PDB entry 8HJV | electron microscopy, 3.10 A resolution | chains L and M of the 35 polymer chains in the assembly

Chain L:
Protein: Reaction center protein L chain
From: Roseiflexus castenholzii DSM 13941
UniProt: A7NQE8 (A7NQE8_ROSCS); residues 1-315 here = UniProt positions 1-315
Amino-acid sequence (315 residues; each row starts with the number of its first residue):
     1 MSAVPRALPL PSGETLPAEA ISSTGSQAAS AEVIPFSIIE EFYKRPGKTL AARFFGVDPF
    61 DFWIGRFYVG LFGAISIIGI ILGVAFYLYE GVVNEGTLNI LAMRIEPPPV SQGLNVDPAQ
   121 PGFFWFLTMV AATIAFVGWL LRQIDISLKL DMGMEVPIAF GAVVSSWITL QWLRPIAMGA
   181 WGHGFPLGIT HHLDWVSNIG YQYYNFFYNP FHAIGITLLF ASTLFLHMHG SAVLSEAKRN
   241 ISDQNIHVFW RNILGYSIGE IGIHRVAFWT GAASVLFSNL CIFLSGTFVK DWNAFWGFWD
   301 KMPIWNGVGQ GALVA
Disordered / not traced: 1-5, 19-28, 310-315
Ion coordination: Fe ion: His229 (shared with His542(M), Glu557(M), His589(M) of chain M)
Ligand contacts:
  - bacteriochlorophyll a (BCL), molecule 1: Val84, Tyr87, Trp167, Phe185, Ile189, Thr190, His192, Leu193, Val196
  - bacteriochlorophyll a (BCL), molecule 2: Phe136, Phe160, Val163, Ser166, Trp167, Leu170, Val196, Ile199, Gly200, Tyr201, Phe206, Phe207, His212, Gly215, Ile216, Leu219, Phe220, Val275, Ser278, Asn279, Cys281, Ile282
  - bacteriochlorophyll a (BCL), molecule 3: Tyr201, Phe207, Phe220
  - bacteriopheophytin a (BPH), molecule 1: Gly79, Ile80, Gly83, Val84, Tyr87, Thr128, Ala132, Phe136, Trp139, Gln143, Val156, Ala159, Phe160, Val163, Phe185, Leu187, Gly188, Ile189, His192, Gly271, Ser274, Val275
  - bacteriopheophytin a (BPH), molecule 2: Phe207, Ala213, Ile216, Thr217, Phe220, Ala221, Leu224
  - bacteriopheophytin a (BPH), molecule 3: Phe220, Thr223, Leu224, His227, Met228, Ile253, Leu254
  - Menaquinone 11 (MQE; 2-methyl-3-[(2E,6E,10E,14E,18E,22E,26E,30E,34E,38E)-3,7,11,15,19,23,27,31,35,39,43-undecamethyltetratetraconta-2,6,10,1 4,18,22,26,30,34,38,42-undecaen-1-yl]naphthalene-1,4-dione), molecule 1: Phe67, Ile77, Val84, Leu88, Trp139, Arg142
  - Menaquinone 11 (MQE), molecule 2: Leu218, Phe225, Met228, His229, Ala232, His247, Trp250, Tyr256, Ser257, Ile258, Gly259, Glu260, Ile263, Val266, Trp269, Thr270, Ala273, Phe277

Chain M:
Protein: Reaction center protein M chain
From: Roseiflexus castenholzii DSM 13941
UniProt: A7NQE8 (A7NQE8_ROSCS); numbering as in UniProt (aligned over 335-641)
Amino-acid sequence (307 residues; row label = number of the first residue in the row):
   335 PIDLHDEEYR DGLEGTIAKP PGHVGWMQRL LGEGQVGPIY VGLWGVISFI TFFASAFIIL
   395 VDYGRQVGWN PIIYLREFWN LAVYPPPTEY GLSWNVPWDK GGAWLAATFF LHISVLTWWA
   455 RLYTRAKATG VGTQLAWGFA SALSLYFVIY LFHPLALGNW SAAPGHGFRA ILDWTNYVSI
   515 HWGNFYYNPF HMLSIFFLLG STLLLAMHGA TIVATSKWKS EMEFTEMMAE GPGTQRAQLF
   575 WRWVMGWNAN SYNIHIWAWW FAAFTAITGA IGLFLSGTLV PDWYAWGETA KIVAPWPNPD
   635 WAQYVFR
Disordered / not traced: 641
Ion coordination: Fe ion: His542, Glu557, His589 (shared with His229(L) of chain L)
Ligand contacts:
  - bacteriochlorophyll a (BCL), molecule 1: Phe386, Leu445, Val449, Phe473, Ala476, Leu479, Tyr480, Trp508, Thr509, Asn510, Val512, Ser513, Phe519, Tyr520, His525, Ser528, Ile529, Leu532, Gly603, Gly606, Leu607
  - bacteriochlorophyll a (BCL), molecule 2: Tyr520, Met526, Ile529, Phe530, Leu533, Gly534, Leu537
  - bacteriopheophytin a (BPH), molecule 1: Ser382, Phe383, Phe386, Ser448, Val449, Trp452, Leu456, Leu469, Gly472, Phe473, Ala476, Ala596, Ala600
  - bacteriopheophytin a (BPH), molecule 2: Phe386, Leu445, Tyr480, Ile483, Tyr484, Pro498, Phe502, Ile505, Leu506, Trp508, Thr509
  - bacteriopheophytin a (BPH), molecule 3: Leu533, Thr536, Leu537, Met541, Trp575, Met579
  - Menaquinone 11 (MQE; 2-methyl-3-[(2E,6E,10E,14E,18E,22E,26E,30E,34E,38E)-3,7,11,15,19,23,27,31,35,39,43-undecamethyltetratetraconta-2,6,10,1 4,18,22,26,30,34,38,42-undecaen-1-yl]naphthalene-1,4-dione), molecule 1: Ala390, Ile393, Leu394, Tyr397, Phe412, His500, Gly501, Phe502, Ile505
  - Menaquinone 11 (MQE), molecule 2: Leu538, Met541, His542, Thr545, Ile546, Thr568, Ala571, Gln572, Trp575, Met579, Trp581, Asn582, Ala583, Asn584, Ser585, Ile588, Trp591

How chain L and chain M interact:
Residue-residue contacts (165; chain L residue first):
  Leu10(L) - Met562(M)
  Pro11(L) - Met561(M)
  Pro11(L) - Met562(M)
  Pro11(L) - Glu564(M)
  Pro11(L) - Asn584(M)  hydrogen bond (backbone-side chain)
  Ser12(L) - Tyr586(M)
  Ala31(L) - Ala563(M)  hydrophobic
  Phe36(L) - Gln572(M)
  Phe36(L) - Arg576(M)
  Ile39(L) - Gln569(M)
  Ile39(L) - Leu573(M)
  Glu40(L) - Leu573(M)
  Glu40(L) - Arg576(M)  salt bridge
  Glu40(L) - Trp577(M)  hydrogen bond
  Tyr43(L) - Pro566(M)
  Tyr43(L) - Gln569(M)
  Tyr43(L) - Arg570(M)
  Tyr43(L) - Leu573(M)  hydrophobic
  Tyr43(L) - Trp577(M)
  Trp63(L) - Trp577(M)
  Arg66(L) - Arg576(M)
  Arg66(L) - Trp577(M)
  Arg66(L) - Gly580(M)  hydrogen bond (side chain-backbone)
  Phe67(L) - Trp577(M)
  Phe67(L) - Val578(M)
  Phe67(L) - Met579(M)
  Phe67(L) - Gly580(M)
  Tyr68(L) - Trp577(M)  hydrogen bond (backbone-backbone)
  Asn99(L) - Lys625(M)
  Leu101(L) - Ile626(M)  hydrophobic
  Ala102(L) - Ala628(M)
  Ala102(L) - Pro629(M)
  Arg104(L) - Pro629(M)
  Arg104(L) - Trp630(M)
  Arg104(L) - Pro631(M)
  Glu106(L) - Trp630(M)  hydrogen bond
  Pro109(L) - Asp634(M)
  Val110(L) - Asp634(M)
  Val110(L) - Gln637(M)
  Trp139(L) - Val578(M)  hydrophobic
  Arg142(L) - Trp577(M)  hydrogen bond (side chain-backbone)
  Arg142(L) - Val578(M)  hydrogen bond (side chain-backbone)
  Gln143(L) - Phe574(M)
  Ile146(L) - Trp577(M)  hydrophobic
  Ile146(L) - Val578(M)  hydrophobic
  Ser147(L) - Phe574(M)
  Leu150(L) - Arg570(M)  hydrogen bond (backbone-side chain)
  Leu150(L) - Phe574(M)
  Asp151(L) - Trp552(M)
  Met152(L) - Ala548(M)
  Met152(L) - Thr549(M)
  Met152(L) - Lys551(M)  hydrogen bond (backbone-side chain)
  Met152(L) - Phe574(M)  hydrophobic
  Glu155(L) - Ala544(M)
  Glu155(L) - Val547(M)
  Glu155(L) - Ala548(M)
  Val156(L) - Ala544(M)  hydrophobic
  Val156(L) - Thr545(M)
  Val156(L) - Trp575(M)  hydrophobic
  Gly182(L) - Gln637(M)
  His183(L) - Gln637(M)
  Thr190(L) - Tyr521(M)
  Thr190(L) - Ile626(M)  hydrogen bond (side chain-backbone)
  His191(L) - Ala628(M)
  His191(L) - Trp630(M)
  Asp194(L) - Tyr521(M)  hydrogen bond
  Trp195(L) - Gln637(M)
  Trp195(L) - Tyr638(M)
  Val196(L) - Tyr520(M)
  Ser197(L) - Tyr520(M)
  Asn198(L) - Trp630(M)
  Asn198(L) - Trp635(M)
  Asn198(L) - Tyr638(M)
  Tyr201(L) - Asn510(M)  hydrogen bond
  Tyr201(L) - Ile514(M)
  Gln202(L) - Gln637(M)
  Gln202(L) - Tyr638(M)  hydrogen bond (side chain-backbone)
  Gln202(L) - Phe640(M)
  Phe207(L) - Leu506(M)
  Tyr208(L) - Arg503(M)  hydrogen bond
  Tyr208(L) - Asp507(M)
  Leu219(L) - Thr536(M)
  Ser222(L) - Leu539(M)
  Thr223(L) - Leu532(M)
  Thr223(L) - Ser535(M)
  Leu226(L) - Ser535(M)
  Leu226(L) - Leu539(M)  hydrophobic
  Leu226(L) - Ala592(M)  hydrophobic
  His227(L) - Gly472(M)
  His227(L) - Ser475(M)
  His227(L) - Trp593(M)
  His227(L) - Ala596(M)
  His227(L) - Ala597(M)
  His229(L) - His542(M)  hydrogen bond
  His229(L) - Glu557(M)  salt bridge
  His229(L) - His589(M)
  Ser231(L) - Leu469(M)
  Ser231(L) - Trp593(M)
  Val233(L) - Glu557(M)
  Val233(L) - His589(M)
  Leu234(L) - Gln468(M)
  Leu234(L) - Ile590(M)  hydrophobic
  Ser235(L) - Gly466(M)  hydrogen bond (backbone-backbone)
  Ser235(L) - Gln468(M)
  Glu236(L) - Phe558(M)
  Ala237(L) - Met561(M)  hydrophobic
  Ala237(L) - Tyr586(M)  hydrophobic
  Lys238(L) - Tyr586(M)  hydrogen bond
  Arg239(L) - Gly464(M)  hydrogen bond (side chain-backbone)
  Arg239(L) - Gly466(M)
  Asp243(L) - Phe558(M)
  Asn245(L) - Leu338(M)
  Asn245(L) - Thr463(M)
  Val248(L) - Leu338(M)  hydrophobic
  Phe249(L) - Arg459(M)
  Phe249(L) - Ala460(M)  hydrophobic
  Phe249(L) - Thr463(M)
  Arg251(L) - Glu342(M)  salt bridge
  Arg251(L) - Pro372(M)
  Arg251(L) - Ile373(M)
  Asn252(L) - Glu341(M)
  Asn252(L) - Glu342(M)
  Asn252(L) - Tyr374(M)
  Asn252(L) - Arg455(M)  hydrogen bond (backbone-side chain)
  Asn252(L) - Arg459(M)
  Ile253(L) - Trp452(M)  hydrophobic
  Ile253(L) - Arg455(M)
  Ile253(L) - Leu456(M)  hydrophobic
  Ile253(L) - Arg459(M)
  Leu254(L) - Ile373(M)
  Leu254(L) - Trp452(M)  hydrophobic
  Gly255(L) - Val370(M)
  Gly255(L) - Ile373(M)
  Tyr256(L) - Met361(M)
  Tyr256(L) - Glu367(M)  hydrogen bond (side chain-backbone)
  Tyr256(L) - Gly368(M)
  Tyr256(L) - Gln369(M)
  Ile258(L) - Leu365(M)
  Ile258(L) - Glu367(M)
  Glu260(L) - Glu555(M)
  Glu260(L) - Met556(M)
  Glu260(L) - Glu557(M)
  Ile261(L) - Glu555(M)
  Gly262(L) - Leu365(M)
  His264(L) - His542(M)  hydrogen bond
  His264(L) - Gly543(M)
  His264(L) - Ile546(M)
  His264(L) - Val547(M)
  His264(L) - Glu555(M)
  His264(L) - Glu557(M)  salt bridge
  Arg265(L) - Leu364(M)  hydrogen bond (side chain-backbone)
  Arg265(L) - Leu365(M)
  Arg265(L) - Gly366(M)
  Arg265(L) - Val547(M)
  Val266(L) - Leu365(M)  hydrophobic
  Ala267(L) - Leu539(M)  hydrophobic
  Phe268(L) - Ala544(M)  hydrophobic
  Trp269(L) - Leu364(M)  hydrophobic
  Lys290(L) - Phe640(M)
  Trp299(L) - Arg410(M)  hydrogen bond (side chain-backbone)
  Asp300(L) - Glu411(M)
  Trp305(L) - Ile406(M)  hydrophobic
  Trp305(L) - Arg410(M)  hydrogen bond (backbone-side chain)
  Val308(L) - Ile406(M)  hydrophobic
  Val308(L) - Ile407(M)  hydrophobic
Other interface residues (no listed pair), chain L (99 interface residues in all): Gly153, Ala159, Leu193, Ile199, Tyr203, Tyr204, Phe220, Phe225, Met228, Gly230, Ile241, Gln244, Trp250, Ser257, Thr270, Gly271, Ile304, Gly309
Other interface residues (no listed pair), chain M (103 interface residues in all): Asn404, Leu409, Trp413, Val465, Thr509, Ser513, Leu538, Ala540, Ser550, Thr559, Glu560, Trp581, Asn582

Summary:
Chain L and chain M form an interface of 99 and 103 residues respectively, with 24 hydrogen bonds and 4 salt
bridges. Polar pairs include Glu40(L)-Arg576(M), His229(L)-Glu557(M) and Arg251(L)-Glu342(M).
Here chain L is Reaction center protein L chain and chain M is Reaction center protein M chain, both from
Roseiflexus castenholzii DSM 13941. Entry 8HJV (Cryo-EM structure of carotenoid-depleted RC-LH complex from
Roseiflexus castenholzii at 10,000 lux) was determined by electron microscopy (same publication as 8HJU, 8J5O
and 8J5P).
